Entry 7AAK (X-ray diffraction, 1.70 A resolution); this record covers chain A.

== Chain A ==
Name: Porphobilinogen deaminase
Source organism: Homo sapiens
Notes: EC 2.5.1.61
Reference sequence: P08397 (HEM3_HUMAN); residues 1-361 here = UniProt positions 1-361
Chain sequence (363 residues; each row starts with the number of its first residue; numbers below 1 keep their minus sign (Gly-1 is residue -1)):
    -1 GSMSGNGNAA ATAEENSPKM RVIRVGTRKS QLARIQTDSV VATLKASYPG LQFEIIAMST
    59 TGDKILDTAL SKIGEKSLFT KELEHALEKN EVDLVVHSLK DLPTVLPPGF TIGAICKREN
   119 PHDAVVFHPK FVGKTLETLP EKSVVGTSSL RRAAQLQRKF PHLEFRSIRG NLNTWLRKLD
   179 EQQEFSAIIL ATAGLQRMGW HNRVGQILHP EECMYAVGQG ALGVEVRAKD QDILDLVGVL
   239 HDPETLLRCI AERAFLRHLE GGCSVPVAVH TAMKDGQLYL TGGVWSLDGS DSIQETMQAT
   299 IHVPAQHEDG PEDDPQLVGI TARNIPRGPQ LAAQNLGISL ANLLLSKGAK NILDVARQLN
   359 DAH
Disordered / not traced: -1 to 16
Construct notes: expression tag (-1 to 0); engineered mutation Trp173 (Arg in P08397)
Covalent attachments: compound 7J8 linked to Cys261
Ligand contacts: 7J8 (3-[4-(2-hydroxy-2-oxoethyl)-5-[[4-(2-hydroxy-2-oxoethyl)-5-[[4-(2-hydroxy-2-oxoethyl)-5-[[4-(2-hydroxy-2-oxoethyl)-3-(3-hydroxy-3-oxopropyl)-5-methyl-1H-pyrrol-2-yl]methyl]-3-(3-hydroxy-3-oxopropyl)-1H-pyrrol-2-yl]methyl]-3-(3-hydroxy-3-oxopropyl)-1H-pyrrol-2-yl]methyl]-1H-pyrrol-3-yl]propanoic acid): Gln34, Ile71, Lys74, Ser75, Ser96, Leu97, Lys98, Asp99, Leu100, Pro101, Thr102, Val103, Ser146, Ser147, Arg149, Arg150, Leu188, Ala189, Ala191, Gly192, Arg195, Ala214, Val215, Gln217, Gly218, Leu254, Gly259, Gly260, Ser262
Reported in the primary citation:
  - binding site for 7J8: Lys74, Ser96, Lys98, Asp99, Thr102, Ser147, Arg149, Arg150, Ala189, Arg195, Val215, Gly218, Cys261, Ser262
  - conformationally variable residues (loop rearrangement, side-chain flip): Ser57 to Lys74, Ser146, Trp173, Leu257 to Val263
  - disease-associated variants - R167W: decreased catalytic activity (citing earlier work)

== In short ==
Compound 7J8 is covalently linked to Cys261. From the paper: a binding site for 7J8 at Lys74, Ser96 and Lys98
among others; R167W reduces catalytic activity.
Chain A is Porphobilinogen deaminase (Homo sapiens); the structure, Human porphobilinogen deaminase R173W
mutant crystallized in the ES2 intermediate state, was determined by X-ray diffraction (same publication as
7AAJ).
